PDB entry 8THK | electron microscopy, 2.60 A resolution | chains A and F of the 5 polymer chains in the assembly

# Chain A
Molecule: Guanine nucleotide-binding protein G(i) subunit alpha-2, Guanine nucleotide-binding protein G(s) subunit alpha isoforms short, Guanine nucleotide-binding protein G(q) subunit alpha
Source organism: Homo sapiens
Reference sequence: chimeric construct of P04899, P63092, P50148: residues 1-57 from P04899 (GNAI2_HUMAN) positions 1-57 (same numbers); residues 66-235 from P63092 positions 204-373 (UniProt number = residue number + 138); residues 236-246 from P50148 positions 349-359 (UniProt number = residue number + 113)
Amino-acid sequence (246 residues; row label = number of the first residue in the row):
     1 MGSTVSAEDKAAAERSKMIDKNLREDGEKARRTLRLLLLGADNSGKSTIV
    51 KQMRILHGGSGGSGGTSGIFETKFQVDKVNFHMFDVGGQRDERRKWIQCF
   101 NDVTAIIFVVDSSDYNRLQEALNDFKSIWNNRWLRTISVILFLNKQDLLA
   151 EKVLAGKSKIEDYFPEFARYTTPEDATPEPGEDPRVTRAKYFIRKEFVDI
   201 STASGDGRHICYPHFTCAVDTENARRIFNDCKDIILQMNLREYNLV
Not modelled in the structure: 1-4, 52-67, 88-92, 174-182
Sequence notes: conflict Ser3 (Cys in P04899), Arg31 (Ala in P04899), Thr33 (Glu in P04899), 18 further conflict positions vs the reference (P50148) not listed; linker (58-65)
Curated features (UniProtKB/Swiss-Prot):
  - binding site (GTP): Gly40, Ala41, Ser44 to Ser47
  - binding site (Mg(2+)): Ser47
  - lipidation: Gly2 (N-myristoyl glycine)

# Chain F
Molecule: Single fab chain (scFv16)
Source organism: Homo sapiens
Notes: antibody fragment or engineered binder
Amino-acid sequence (267 residues; numbered 1 to 255 plus 15 insertion-coded residues; 3 numbers in that range are skipped by the numbering (no residue carries them; nothing is unmodelled there); the number before each row is that of its first residue; a row labelled like 120A-120O holds insertion residues (120A, then the next letters in order)):
     1 DVQLVESGGGLVQPGGSRKLSCSASGFAFSSFGMHWVRQAPEKGLEWVAY
    51 ISSGSGTIYYADTVKGRFTISRDDPKNTLFLQMTSLRSEDTAMYYCVRSI
   101 YYYGSSPFDFWGQGTTLTVS
120A-120O SGGGGSGGGGSGGGG
   124 SDIVMTQATSSVPVTPGESVSISCRSSKSLLHSNGNTYLYWFLQRPGQSP
   174 QLLIYRMSNLASGVPDRFSGSGSGTAFTLTISRLEAEDVGVYYCMQHLEY
   224 PLTFGAGTKLELKAAALEVLFQGPHHHHHHHH
Not modelled in the structure: 120A-120O, 236-255
Disulfide bonds: Cys22-Cys96, Cys147-Cys217

# Chain A / chain F interface
Residue-residue contacts - 20 pairs, chain A then chain F:
  Val5(A) - His155(F)
  Ser6(A) - His155(F)
  Ser6(A) - Tyr161(F)  hydrogen bond
  Ala7(A) - Leu221(F)
  Ala7(A) - Tyr223(F)  hydrophobic
  Glu8(A) - Tyr161(F)
  Glu8(A) - Tyr163(F)  hydrogen bond
  Glu8(A) - Arg179(F)  salt bridge
  Glu8(A) - His220(F)  salt bridge
  Asp9(A) - Asn157(F)  hydrogen bond
  Ala11(A) - Tyr101(F)  hydrophobic
  Ala12(A) - Tyr101(F)
  Glu14(A) - Ser52(F)  hydrogen bond
  Glu14(A) - Ser53(F)
  Glu14(A) - Gly56(F)
  Glu14(A) - Thr57(F)  hydrogen bond
  Arg15(A) - Ile100(F)
  Arg15(A) - Tyr101(F)
  Arg15(A) - Tyr102(F)
  Met18(A) - Ser53(F)
Other interface residues (no listed pair), chain F (19 interface residues in all): Ser31, Tyr50, Gly54, Pro107

# Summary
10 residues of chain A face 19 of chain F across their interface; the contacts include 5 hydrogen bonds and 2
salt bridges. Polar contacts include Glu8(A)-Arg179(F), Glu8(A)-His220(F) and Ser6(A)-Tyr161(F). From UniProt:
6 GTP-binding residues and Mg2+-binding residue Ser47(A) on chain A.
Chain A is Guanine nucleotide-binding protein G(i) subunit alpha-2, Guanine nucleotide-binding protein G(s)
subunit alpha isoforms short, Guanine nucleotide-binding protein G(q) subunit alpha and chain F is Single fab
chain (scFv16), both from Homo sapiens; the structure, Cryo-EM structure of A61603-bound alpha-1A-adrenergic
receptor in complex with heterotrimeric Gq-protein, was determined by electron microscopy together with 8THL
from the same study.
